Entry 8DFC (electron microscopy, 2.48 A resolution); this record covers chains B and D of the 6 polymer chains in the assembly.

[Chain B (and D)]
Molecule: Nitrogenase molybdenum-iron protein beta chain
Source organism: Azotobacter vinelandii
Notes: EC 1.18.6.1; chain D of this document is another copy of the same molecule, construct and numbering; everything in this record applies to it too
Reference sequence: P07329 (NIFK_AZOVI); residue numbers follow UniProt; this construct covers 1-523
Chain sequence (523 residues; row label = number of the first residue in the row):
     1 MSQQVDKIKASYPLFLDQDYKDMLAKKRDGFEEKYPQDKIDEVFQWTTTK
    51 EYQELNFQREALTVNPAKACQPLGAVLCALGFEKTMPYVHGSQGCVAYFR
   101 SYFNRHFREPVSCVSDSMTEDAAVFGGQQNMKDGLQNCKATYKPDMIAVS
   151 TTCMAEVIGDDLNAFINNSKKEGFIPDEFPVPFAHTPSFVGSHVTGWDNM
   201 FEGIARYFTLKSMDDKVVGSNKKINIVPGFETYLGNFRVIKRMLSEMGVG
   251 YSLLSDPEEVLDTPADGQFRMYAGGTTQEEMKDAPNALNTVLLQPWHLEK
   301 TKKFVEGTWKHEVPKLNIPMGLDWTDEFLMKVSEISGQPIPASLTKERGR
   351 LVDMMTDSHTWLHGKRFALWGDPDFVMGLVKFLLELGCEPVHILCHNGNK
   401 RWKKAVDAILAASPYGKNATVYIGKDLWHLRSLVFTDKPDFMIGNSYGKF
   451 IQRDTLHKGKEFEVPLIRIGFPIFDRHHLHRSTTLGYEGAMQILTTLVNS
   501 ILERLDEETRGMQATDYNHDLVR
Disordered / not traced: 1
Bound ions: fe(8)-S(7) cluster Fe: C70, C95, C153 (shared with 3 residues of chain A); Fe ion site 1: R108 (shared with D353(D), D357(D) of chain D); Fe ion site 2: D353, D357 (shared with R108(D), E109(D) of chain D)
Residues lining bound ligands: fe(8)-S(7) cluster (CLF): C70, P72, S92, G94, C95, Y98, F99, T152, C153, S188
UniProt features mapped onto this chain:
  - binding site ([8Fe-7S] cluster): C70, C95, C153, S188

[How chain B and chain D interact]
Contacting residue pairs (129; chain B residue first):
  S11(B) - Y517(D)  hydrogen bond (backbone-side chain)
  S11(B) - N518(D)  hydrogen bond
  Y12(B) - E508(D)  hydrogen bond
  Y12(B) - T509(D)
  Y12(B) - T515(D)
  Y12(B) - Y517(D)
  Y12(B) - N518(D)
  F15(B) - Y517(D)
  L16(B) - T515(D)
  K34(B) - Q513(D)
  Q37(B) - Q513(D)  hydrogen bond
  R105(B) - V522(D)
  R108(B) - D357(D)
  R108(B) - R523(D)  hydrogen bond (side chain-backbone)
  E109(B) - D353(D)
  R238(B) - R350(D)
  E259(B) - K346(D)  salt bridge
  E259(B) - R350(D)  salt bridge
  D262(B) - R350(D)  salt bridge
  P264(B) - K346(D)
  P264(B) - G349(D)
  A265(B) - G349(D)  hydrogen bond (backbone-backbone)
  A265(B) - V352(D)
  A265(B) - D353(D)
  K346(B) - E259(D)  salt bridge
  K346(B) - P264(D)
  G349(B) - P264(D)
  G349(B) - A265(D)  hydrogen bond (backbone-backbone)
  R350(B) - R238(D)
  R350(B) - E259(D)  salt bridge
  R350(B) - D262(D)  salt bridge
  R350(B) - P264(D)
  V352(B) - A265(D)
  D353(B) - E109(D)
  D353(B) - A265(D)
  M354(B) - H478(D)  hydrogen bond (backbone-side chain)
  M354(B) - R481(D)
  D357(B) - R108(D)
  D357(B) - H477(D)
  D357(B) - H478(D)
  S358(B) - H477(D)  hydrogen bond
  S358(B) - H478(D)  hydrogen bond
  W361(B) - H477(D)
  S446(B) - L521(D)
  Y447(B) - L521(D)  hydrophobic
  K449(B) - D506(D)  salt bridge
  K449(B) - H519(D)
  K449(B) - D520(D)  hydrogen bond (side chain-backbone)
  F450(B) - H519(D)
  F450(B) - L521(D)  hydrophobic
  Q452(B) - R510(D)
  R453(B) - R510(D)
  R453(B) - M512(D)  hydrogen bond
  D454(B) - M512(D)
  L456(B) - R510(D)
  H457(B) - M512(D)
  E463(B) - R510(D)  salt bridge
  R468(B) - D506(D)  salt bridge
  F474(B) - L521(D)
  F474(B) - V522(D)
  F474(B) - R523(D)  hydrogen bond (backbone-backbone)
  D475(B) - L502(D)
  D475(B) - D506(D)
  D475(B) - L521(D)  hydrogen bond (backbone-backbone)
  D475(B) - R523(D)
  R476(B) - N499(D)
  R476(B) - L502(D)
  R476(B) - E503(D)
  R476(B) - D506(D)  salt bridge
  H477(B) - D357(D)
  H477(B) - S358(D)  hydrogen bond
  H477(B) - W361(D)
  H477(B) - T495(D)
  H477(B) - V498(D)
  H477(B) - N499(D)  hydrogen bond (backbone-side chain)
  H477(B) - L502(D)
  H477(B) - R523(D)  hydrogen bond (side chain-backbone)
  H478(B) - M354(D)
  H478(B) - D357(D)
  H478(B) - S358(D)  hydrogen bond
  H478(B) - L494(D)
  L479(B) - N499(D)
  R481(B) - M354(D)
  R481(B) - M491(D)
  M491(B) - R481(D)
  L494(B) - H478(D)
  T495(B) - H477(D)
  V498(B) - H477(D)
  N499(B) - R476(D)
  N499(B) - H477(D)  hydrogen bond (side chain-backbone)
  N499(B) - L479(D)
  L502(B) - D475(D)
  L502(B) - R476(D)
  L502(B) - H477(D)
  E503(B) - R476(D)
  D506(B) - K449(D)  salt bridge
  D506(B) - D475(D)
  D506(B) - R476(D)  salt bridge
  E508(B) - Y12(D)
  R510(B) - Q452(D)
  R510(B) - R453(D)
  R510(B) - L456(D)
  R510(B) - E463(D)  salt bridge
  M512(B) - R453(D)
  M512(B) - D454(D)
  M512(B) - H457(D)
  Q513(B) - K34(D)
  Q513(B) - Q37(D)  hydrogen bond
  A514(B) - L16(D)
  T515(B) - Y12(D)
  T515(B) - L16(D)
  Y517(B) - S11(D)  hydrogen bond (side chain-backbone)
  Y517(B) - Y12(D)
  Y517(B) - F15(D)
  N518(B) - S11(D)  hydrogen bond
  N518(B) - Y12(D)
  H519(B) - K449(D)
  H519(B) - F450(D)
  D520(B) - K449(D)  hydrogen bond (backbone-side chain)
  L521(B) - S446(D)
  L521(B) - Y447(D)  hydrophobic
  L521(B) - F450(D)  hydrophobic
  L521(B) - F474(D)
  L521(B) - D475(D)  hydrogen bond (backbone-backbone)
  V522(B) - R105(D)
  V522(B) - F474(D)
  R523(B) - R108(D)  hydrogen bond (backbone-side chain)
  R523(B) - F474(D)  hydrogen bond (backbone-backbone)
  R523(B) - H477(D)  hydrogen bond (backbone-side chain)
Interface residues without a listed pair, chain B (67 interface residues in all): F44, T263, L505, T509, D516
Interface residues without a listed pair, chain D (68 interface residues in all): I40, E258, T263, R468, L505, A514, D516

[Overview]
Chain B and chain D form an interface of 67 and 68 residues respectively, with 27 hydrogen bonds and 13 salt
bridges. Polar pairs include E259(B)-K346(D), E259(B)-R350(D) and D262(B)-R350(D). Bound to chain B:
fe(8)-S(7) cluster. UniProt lists 4 [8Fe-7S] cluster-binding residues on chain B.
Both chains are Nitrogenase molybdenum-iron protein beta chain (Azotobacter vinelandii). Entry 8DFC (CryoEM
structure of the 1:1 ADP-tetrafluoroaluminate stabilized nitrogenase complex from Azotobacter vinelandii) was
determined by electron microscopy (same publication as 8TC3, 8DFD and 8DBY).
